PDB entry 7VAO | electron microscopy, 3.40 A resolution | chains B and E of the 12 polymer chains in the assembly

# Chain B
Name: V-type ATP synthase alpha chain
From: Thermus thermophilus HB8
Notes: EC 7.1.2.2
UniProtKB: Q56403 (VATA_THET8); residues 1-578 here = UniProt positions 1-578
Chain sequence (578 residues; numbered 1 to 578; the number before each row is that of its first residue):
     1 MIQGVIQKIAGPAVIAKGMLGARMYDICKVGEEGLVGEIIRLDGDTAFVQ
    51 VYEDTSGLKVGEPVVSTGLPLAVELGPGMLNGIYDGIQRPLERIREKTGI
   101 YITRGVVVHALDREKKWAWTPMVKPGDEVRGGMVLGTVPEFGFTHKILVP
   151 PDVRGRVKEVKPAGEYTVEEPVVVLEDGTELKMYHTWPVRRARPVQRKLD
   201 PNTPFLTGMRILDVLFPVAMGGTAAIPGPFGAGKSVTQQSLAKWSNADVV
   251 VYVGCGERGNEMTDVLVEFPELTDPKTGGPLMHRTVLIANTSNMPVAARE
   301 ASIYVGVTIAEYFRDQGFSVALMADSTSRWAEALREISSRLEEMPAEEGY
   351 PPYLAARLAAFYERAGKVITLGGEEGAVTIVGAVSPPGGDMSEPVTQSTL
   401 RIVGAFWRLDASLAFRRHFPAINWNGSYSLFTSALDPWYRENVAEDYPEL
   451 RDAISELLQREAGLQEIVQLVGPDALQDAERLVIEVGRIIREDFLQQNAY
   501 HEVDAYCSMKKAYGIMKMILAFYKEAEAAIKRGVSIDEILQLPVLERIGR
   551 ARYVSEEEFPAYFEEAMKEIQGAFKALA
Sequence notes: conflict Ala-232 (Ser in Q56403), Ser-235 (Thr in Q56403)
Ligand contacts: ATP (adenosine-5'-triphosphate): Gly-228, Pro-229, Phe-230, Gly-231, Ala-232, Gly-233, Lys-234, Ser-235, Val-236, Glu-261, Phe-419, Pro-420, Gln-497, Asn-498, Ala-499, Tyr-500

# Chain E
Name: V-type ATP synthase beta chain
From: Thermus thermophilus HB8
UniProtKB: Q56404 (VATB_THET8); residue numbers follow UniProt; this construct covers 1-478
Chain sequence (478 residues; numbered 1 to 478; the number before each row is that of its first residue):
     1 MDLLKKEYTGITYISGPLLFVENAKDLAYGAIVDIKDGTGRVRGGQVIEV
    51 SEEYAVIQVFEETTGLDLATTSVSLVEDVARLGVSKEMLGRRFNGIGKPI
   101 DGLPPITPEKRLPITGLPLNPVARRKPEQFIQTGISTIDVMNTLVRGQKL
   151 PIFSGSGLPANEIAAQIARQATVRPDLSGEGEKEEPFAVVFAAMGITQRE
   201 LSYFIQEFERTGALSRSVLFLNKADDPTIERILTPRMALTVAEYLAFEHD
   251 YHVLVILTDMTNYCEALREIGAAREEIPGRRGYPGYMYTDLATIYERAGV
   301 VEGKKGSVTQIPILSMPDDDRTHPIPDLTGYITEGQIQLSRELHRKGIYP
   351 PIDPLPSLSRLMNNGVGKGKTREDHKQVSDQLYSAYANGVDIRKLVAIIG
   401 EDALTENDRRYLQFADAFERFFINQGQQNRSIEESLQIAWALLSMLPQGE
   451 LKRISKDHIGKYYGQKLEEIWGAPQALD
Not modelled in the structure: 1-2, 471-478
Ligand contacts: ATP (adenosine-5'-triphosphate): Gly-330, Tyr-331, Leu-358, Ser-359, Arg-360, Asn-363

# Interface between chain B and chain E
Residue-residue contacts - 45 pairs, chain B then chain E:
  Gly-21(B) with Asp-67(E); Ala-69(E)
  Ala-22(B) with Leu-66(E); Asp-67(E)
  Arg-23(B) with Gly-65(E); Leu-66(E)
  Met-24(B) with Ile-14(E), hydrophobic; Thr-63(E); Thr-64(E); Gly-65(E), hydrogen bond (backbone-backbone); Leu-66(E), hydrogen bond (backbone-backbone)
  Tyr-25(B) with Thr-64(E)
  Arg-41(B) with Tyr-13(E); Ile-14(E); Ser-15(E), hydrogen bond
  Leu-42(B) with Tyr-13(E); Ile-14(E), hydrogen bond (backbone-backbone); Leu-66(E)
  Asp-43(B) with Thr-12(E); Tyr-13(E); Leu-68(E)
  Gly-44(B) with Thr-12(E), hydrogen bond (backbone-backbone); Leu-68(E)
  Asp-200(B) with Ser-202(E); Gln-206(E)
  Glu-347(B) with Arg-268(E), salt bridge; Arg-281(E)
  Pro-352(B) with Arg-268(E); Ala-272(E), hydrophobic
  Tyr-353(B) with Glu-269(E)
  Ala-355(B) with Glu-265(E)
  Glu-363(B) with Thr-197(E); Gln-198(E); Ala-224(E)
  Ser-392(B) with Asp-318(E), hydrogen bond
  Gln-397(B) with Asp-318(E)
  Arg-401(B) with Ser-156(E); Thr-261(E); Asn-262(E), hydrogen bond; Glu-265(E), salt bridge
  Ile-402(B) with Arg-199(E)
  Val-403(B) with Arg-199(E)
  Gly-404(B) with Arg-199(E)
  Leu-430(B) with Arg-199(E)
  Phe-431(B) with Arg-199(E)
Also at the interface, not in a pair above, chain B (34 interface residues in all): Leu-20, Ile-40, Lys-198, Met-344, Ala-346, Arg-357, Ala-359, Ala-360, Leu-400, Gly-426, Gln-459
Also at the interface, not in a pair above, chain E (32 interface residues in all): Thr-39, Glu-62, Glu-275, Pro-278, Gly-282, Arg-345

# Summary
34 residues of chain B face 32 of chain E across their interface; the contacts include 7 hydrogen bonds and 2
salt bridges. Polar pairs include Glu-347(B)/Arg-268(E), Arg-401(B)/Glu-265(E) and Arg-41(B)/Ser-15(E). Chain
B binds ATP. Ligands of chain E: ATP.
Chain B is V-type ATP synthase alpha chain and chain E is V-type ATP synthase beta chain, both from Thermus
thermophilus HB8; the structure, V1EG of V/A-ATPase from Thermus thermophilus, high ATP, state2-2, was
determined by electron microscopy together with 7VAI, 7VAJ, 7VAK, 7VAL, 7VAM, 7VAN and 11 further entries from
the same study.
